PDB entry 5GN5 | X-ray diffraction, 2.85 A resolution | chains A and B

== Chain A (and B) ==
Molecule: Glycerol kinase
From: Trypanosoma brucei gambiense
Notes: EC 2.7.1.30; chain B of this document is another copy of the same molecule, construct and numbering; everything in this record applies to it too
Reference sequence: D3KVM3 (D3KVM3_TRYBG); residues 1-512 here = UniProt positions 1-512
Chain sequence (514 residues; numbered -1 to 512; the number before each row is that of its first residue; numbers below 1 keep their minus sign (Ala-1 is residue -1)):
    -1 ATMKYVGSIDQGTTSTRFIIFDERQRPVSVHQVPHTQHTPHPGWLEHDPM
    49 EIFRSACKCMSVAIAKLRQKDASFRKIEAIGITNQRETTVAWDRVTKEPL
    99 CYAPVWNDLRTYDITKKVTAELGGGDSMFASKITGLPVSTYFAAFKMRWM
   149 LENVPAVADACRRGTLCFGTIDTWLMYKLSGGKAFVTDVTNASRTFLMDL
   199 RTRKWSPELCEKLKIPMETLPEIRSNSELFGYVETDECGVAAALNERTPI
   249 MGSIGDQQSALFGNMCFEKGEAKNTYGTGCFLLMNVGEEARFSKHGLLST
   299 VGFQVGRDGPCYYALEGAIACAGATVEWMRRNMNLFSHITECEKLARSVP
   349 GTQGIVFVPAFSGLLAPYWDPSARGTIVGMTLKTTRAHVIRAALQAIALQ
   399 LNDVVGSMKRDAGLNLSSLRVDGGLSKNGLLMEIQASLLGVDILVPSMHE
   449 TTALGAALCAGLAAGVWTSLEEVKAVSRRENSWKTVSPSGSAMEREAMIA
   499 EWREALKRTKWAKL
Unresolved in the structure: 512
Construct notes: expression tag (-1 to 0)
Residues lining bound ligands: 6XZ (4-[[4-(4-methoxyphenyl)piperazin-1-yl]methyl]-7,8-bis(oxidanyl)chromen-2-one): Arg84, Glu85, Ser125, Pro135, Ser137, Tyr139, Phe140, Arg192, Phe279, Gly294, Leu296, Glu314, Gly315, Ala316, Leu363, Trp367

== Interface between chain A and chain B ==
Pairs across the interface - 68 pairs, chain A then chain B:
  Trp326(A) - Met378(B)  hydrophobic
  Trp326(A) - Thr379(B)
  Trp326(A) - Leu380(B)
  Trp326(A) - Thr382(B)  hydrogen bond (side chain-backbone)
  Asn330(A) - Leu380(B)  hydrogen bond (side chain-backbone)
  Asn330(A) - Thr382(B)  hydrogen bond (side chain-backbone)
  Asn330(A) - Thr383(B)
  Asn330(A) - Arg384(B)  hydrogen bond (backbone-backbone)
  Met331(A) - Leu333(B)
  Met331(A) - Thr383(B)
  Met331(A) - Arg384(B)
  Met331(A) - Val387(B)  hydrophobic
  Asn332(A) - Asn332(B)  hydrogen bond (backbone-side chain)
  Asn332(A) - Arg384(B)
  Leu333(A) - Met331(B)  hydrophobic
  Gly352(A) - Trp509(B)  hydrogen bond (backbone-side chain)
  Phe359(A) - Met378(B)
  Phe359(A) - Thr379(B)
  Phe359(A) - Leu380(B)  hydrophobic
  Arg372(A) - Gly377(B)
  Arg372(A) - Met378(B)
  Gly373(A) - Ile375(B)
  Gly373(A) - Val376(B)
  Gly373(A) - Gly377(B)  hydrogen bond (backbone-backbone)
  Gly373(A) - Met378(B)  hydrogen bond (backbone-backbone)
  Thr374(A) - Ile375(B)
  Thr374(A) - Val376(B)
  Ile375(A) - Thr374(B)
  Ile375(A) - Ile375(B)  hydrogen bond (backbone-backbone)
  Ile375(A) - Met378(B)  hydrophobic
  Val376(A) - Gly373(B)
  Val376(A) - Thr374(B)
  Val376(A) - Trp509(B)  hydrophobic
  Gly377(A) - Arg372(B)
  Gly377(A) - Gly373(B)  hydrogen bond (backbone-backbone)
  Gly377(A) - Trp509(B)
  Met378(A) - Trp326(B)  hydrophobic
  Met378(A) - Phe355(B)  hydrophobic
  Met378(A) - Phe359(B)
  Met378(A) - Arg372(B)
  Met378(A) - Gly373(B)  hydrogen bond (backbone-backbone)
  Thr379(A) - Trp326(B)
  Thr379(A) - Phe359(B)
  Leu380(A) - Trp326(B)
  Leu380(A) - Asn330(B)  hydrogen bond (backbone-side chain)
  Leu380(A) - Phe359(B)  hydrophobic
  Thr382(A) - Trp326(B)  hydrogen bond (backbone-side chain)
  Thr382(A) - Asn330(B)  hydrogen bond (backbone-side chain)
  Thr383(A) - Asn330(B)
  Thr383(A) - Met331(B)
  Arg384(A) - Asn330(B)  hydrogen bond (backbone-backbone)
  Arg384(A) - Met331(B)
  Arg384(A) - Asn332(B)
  Val387(A) - Met331(B)  hydrophobic
  Glu499(A) - Trp509(B)
  Glu502(A) - Trp509(B)
  Ala503(A) - Trp509(B)
  Arg506(A) - Arg506(B)  hydrogen bond (side chain-backbone)
  Arg506(A) - Lys508(B)  hydrogen bond (side chain-backbone)
  Arg506(A) - Trp509(B)
  Lys508(A) - Arg506(B)  hydrogen bond (backbone-side chain)
  Trp509(A) - Gly352(B)  hydrogen bond (side chain-backbone)
  Trp509(A) - Val354(B)  hydrophobic
  Trp509(A) - Val376(B)  hydrophobic
  Trp509(A) - Gly377(B)
  Trp509(A) - Glu499(B)
  Trp509(A) - Glu502(B)
  Trp509(A) - Ala503(B)
Also at the interface, not in a pair above, chain A (31 interface residues in all): Cys319, Val354, Phe355, Ala358, Ser360
Also at the interface, not in a pair above, chain B (31 interface residues in all): Cys319, Ala358, Lys381

== Summary ==
The chain A/chain B interface involves 31 residues from each chain, with 19 hydrogen bonds. Polar pairs
include Trp326(A)-Thr382(B), Asn330(A)-Leu380(B) and Asn330(A)-Thr382(B). Bound to chain A: compound 6XZ.
Both chains are Glycerol kinase (Trypanosoma brucei gambiense). Entry 5GN5 (Crystal structure of glycerol
kinase from Trypanosoma brucei gambiense complexed with cumarin derivative-17) was determined by X-ray
diffraction, deposited together with 5GN6, 5GN7 and 5GN9.
